3KNS - chain A; structure by X-ray diffraction, 1.58 A resolution.

== Chain A ==
Name: Beta-lactamase 2
From: Bacillus cereus
Notes: EC 3.5.2.6
UniProt: P04190 (BLA2_BACCE); residues 1-227 here correspond to UniProt positions 31-257 (UniProt number = residue number + 30)
Chain sequence (227 residues; each row starts with the number of its first residue):
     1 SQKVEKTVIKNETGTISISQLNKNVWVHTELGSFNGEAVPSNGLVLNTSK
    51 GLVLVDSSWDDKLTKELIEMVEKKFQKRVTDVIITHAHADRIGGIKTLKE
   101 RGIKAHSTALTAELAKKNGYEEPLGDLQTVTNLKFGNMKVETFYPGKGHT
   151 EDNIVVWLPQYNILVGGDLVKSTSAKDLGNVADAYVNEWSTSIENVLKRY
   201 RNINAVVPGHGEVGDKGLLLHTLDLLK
Disordered / not traced: 1-13
Construct notes: engineered mutation Asp168 (Cys198 in P04190)
Bound ions: Zn2+ site 1: His86, His88, His149; Zn2+ site 2: Asp90, Asp168, His210 (together with acetic acid)

== Overview ==
His86, His88 and His149 coordinate Zn2+ site 1. The Zn2+ site 2 is built by Asp90, Asp168 and His210.
Chain A is Beta-lactamase 2 (Bacillus cereus); the structure, Bacillus cereus metallo-beta-lactamase Cys221Asp
mutant, 20 mM Zn(II), was determined by X-ray diffraction together with 3KNR from the same study.
